2ZM6 - chains A and K of the 21 polymer chains in the assembly; structure by X-ray diffraction, 3.30 A resolution.

# Chain A
Molecule: 16S ribosomal RNA
Organism: Thermus thermophilus
Sequence (1509 nucleotides; numbered 1 to 1532 plus 19 insertion-coded residues; 42 numbers in that range are skipped by the numbering (no residue carries them; nothing is unmodelled there); the number before each row is that of its first residue; a row labelled like 190A-190L holds insertion residues (190A, then the next letters in order)):
     1 UUGUUGGAGAGUUUGAUCCUGGCUCAGGGUGAACGCUGGCGGCGUGCCUA
    51 AGACAUGCAAGUCGUGCGGG
    73 CCGCGGGGUUUU
    88 ACUCCG
    95 UGGUC
   101 AGCGGCGGACGGGUGAGUAACGCGUGGGU
  129A G
   130 ACCUACCCGGAAGAGGGGGACAACCCGGGGAAACUCGGGCUAAUCCCCCA
   180 UGUGGACCCGC
190A-190L CCCUUGGGGUGU
   191 GUCCAAAGGGCUUU
   216 GCCCGCUUCCGGAUGGGCCCGCGUCCCAUCAGCUAGUUGGUGGGGUAAUG
   266 GCCCACCAAGGCGACGACGGGUAGCCGGUCUGAGAGGAUGGCCGGCCACA
   316 GGGGCACUGAGACACGGGCCCCACUCCUACGGGAGGCAGCAGUUAGGAAU
   366 CUUCCGCAAUGGGCGCAAGCCUGACGGAGCGACGCCGCUUGGAGGAAGAA
   416 GCCCUUCGGGGUGUAAACUCCUGAA
   442 CCCGGGACGAAACCCCCGACGA
   474 GGGGACUGACGGUACCGGG
   494 GUAAUAGCGCCGGCCAACUCCGUGCCAGCAGCCGCGGUAAUACGGAGGGC
   544 GCGAGCGUUACCCGGAUUCACUGGGCGUAAAGGGCGUGUAGGCGGCCUGG
   594 GGCGUCCCAUGUGAAAGACCACGGCUCAACCGUGGGGGAGCGUGGGAUAC
   644 GCUCAGGCUAGACGGUGGGAGAGGGUGGUGGAAUUCCCGGAGUAGCGGUG
   694 AAAUGCGCAGAUACCGGGAGGAACGCCGAUGGCGAAGGCAGCCACCUGGU
   744 CCACCCGUGACGCUGAGGCGCGAAAGCGUGGGGAGCAAACCGGAUUAGAU
   794 ACCCGGGUAGUCCACGCCCUAAACGAUGCGCGCUAGGUCUCUGGGUCU
   848 CCUGGGGGCCGAAGCUAACGCGUUAAGCGCGCCGCCUGGGGAGUACGGCC
   898 GCAAGGCUGAAACUCAAAGGAAUUGACGGGGGCCCGCACAAGCGGUGGAG
   948 CAUGUGGUUUAAUUCGAAGCAACGCGAAGAACCUUACCAGGCCUUGACAU
   998 GCUAGG
 1003A G
  1004 AACCCGGGUGAAAGCCUGGGGUGCCCC
1030A-1030D GCGA
  1031 GGGGAGCCCUAGCACAGGUGCUGCAUGGCCGUCGUCAGCUCGUGCCGUGA
  1081 GGUGUUGGGUUAAGUCCCGCAACGAGCGCAACCCCCGCCGUUAGUUGCCA
  1131 GCGGUUCGGCCGGGCACUCUAACGGGACUGCCCGCGAAA
  1171 GCGGGAGGAAGGAGGGGACGACGUCUGGUCAGCAUGGCCCUUACGGCCUG
  1221 GGCGACACACGUGCUACAAUGCCCACUACAAAGCGAUGCCACCCGGCAAC
  1271 GGGGAGCUAAUCGCAAAAAGGUGGGCCCAGUUCGGAUUGGGGUCUGCAAC
  1321 CCGACCCCAUGAAGCCGGAAUCGCUAGUAAUCGCGGAUCAG
 1361A C
  1362 CAUGCCGCGGUGAAUACGUUCCCGGGCCUUGUACACACCGCCCGUCACGC
  1412 CAUGGGAGCGGGCUCUACCCGAAGUCGCCGGG
  1446 AGCCUACGGG
  1459 CAGGCGCCGAGGGUAGGGCCCGUGACUGGGGCGAAGUCGUAACAAGGUAG
  1509 CUGUACCGGAAGGUGCGGCUGGAU
Unresolved in the structure: 1-3

# Chain K
Molecule: 30S ribosomal protein S11
Organism: Thermus thermophilus
UniProtKB: P80376 (RS11_THET8); numbering as in UniProt (aligned over 2-129)
Amino-acid sequence (128 residues; numbered 2 to 129; the number before each row is that of its first residue):
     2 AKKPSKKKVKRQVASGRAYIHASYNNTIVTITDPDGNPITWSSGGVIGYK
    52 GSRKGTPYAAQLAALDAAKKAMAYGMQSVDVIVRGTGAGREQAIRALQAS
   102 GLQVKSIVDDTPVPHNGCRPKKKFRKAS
Unresolved in the structure: 2-10, 126-129

# Interface between chain A and chain K
Contacting residue pairs (71):
  G674(A) / His-116(K)  base contact
  A675(A) / Val-114(K)  hydrogen bond to the sugar
  A675(A) / Pro-115(K)  base contact
  A675(A) / His-116(K)  hydrogen bond to the base
  A676(A) / Pro-115(K)  sugar contact
  U677(A) / Cys-119(K)  hydrogen bond to the sugar
  G683(A) / Asn-38(K)  hydrogen bond to the base
  G683(A) / Pro-39(K)  base contact
  A684(A) / Asn-38(K)  hydrogen bond to the sugar
  A684(A) / Pro-39(K)  hydrogen bond to the sugar
  G685(A) / Arg-12(K)  salt bridge to the phosphate
  G685(A) / Pro-39(K)  sugar contact
  G685(A) / Ile-40(K)  phosphate contact
  G685(A) / Trp-42(K)  hydrogen bond to the sugar
  U686(A) / Trp-42(K)  base contact
  A687(A) / Val-47(K)  sugar contact
  A687(A) / Lys-71(K)  salt bridge to the phosphate
  G688(A) / Trp-42(K)  sugar contact
  G688(A) / Ser-44(K)  hydrogen bond to the phosphate
  G688(A) / Gly-46(K)  sugar contact
  G688(A) / Val-47(K)  phosphate contact
  C689(A) / Asn-27(K)  hydrogen bond to the phosphate
  C689(A) / Ser-44(K)  hydrogen bond to the phosphate
  C689(A) / Gly-45(K)  phosphate contact
  C689(A) / Gly-46(K)  hydrogen bond to the phosphate
  G690(A) / Asn-27(K)  hydrogen bond to the phosphate
  G690(A) / Lys-51(K)  base contact
  G690(A) / Lys-55(K)  hydrogen bond to the base
  G691(A) / Ser-24(K)  phosphate contact
  G691(A) / Asn-26(K)  hydrogen bond to the phosphate
  G691(A) / Lys-55(K)  hydrogen bond to the base
  U692(A) / Asn-26(K)  hydrogen bond to the phosphate
  U692(A) / Gly-52(K)  base contact
  U692(A) / Ser-53(K)  hydrogen bond to the base
  A694(A) / Ser-53(K)  hydrogen bond to the phosphate
  A695(A) / Gly-52(K)  phosphate contact
  A695(A) / Ser-53(K)  phosphate contact
  A704(A) / Trp-42(K)  base contact
  U705(A) / Trp-42(K)  base contact
  A706(A) / His-22(K)  sugar contact
  A706(A) / Ile-29(K)  sugar contact
  A706(A) / Thr-31(K)  hydrogen bond to the sugar
  C707(A) / Tyr-20(K)  hydrogen bond to the phosphate
  C707(A) / Gly-37(K)  hydrogen bond to the sugar
  C707(A) / Pro-39(K)  base contact
  C707(A) / Arg-85(K)  salt bridge to the phosphate
  C708(A) / Tyr-20(K)  hydrogen bond to the phosphate
  C708(A) / Asp-36(K)  sugar contact
  C708(A) / Gly-37(K)  sugar contact
  C708(A) / Arg-85(K)  salt bridge to the phosphate
  G714(A) / Cys-119(K)  base contact
  A715(A) / Gly-118(K)  sugar contact
  A716(A) / Asn-117(K)  hydrogen bond to the sugar
  A716(A) / Gly-118(K)  base contact
  C717(A) / His-116(K)  sugar contact
  C717(A) / Asn-117(K)  hydrogen bond to the phosphate
  G718(A) / His-116(K)  stacking on the base
  G718(A) / Asn-117(K)  hydrogen bond to the sugar
  G778(A) / Cys-119(K)  sugar contact
  G778(A) / Arg-120(K)  hydrogen bond to the sugar
  C779(A) / Arg-120(K)  hydrogen bond to the sugar
  C779(A) / Pro-121(K)  sugar contact
  C779(A) / Lys-122(K)  phosphate contact
  A780(A) / Lys-122(K)  phosphate contact
  A780(A) / Lys-123(K)  hydrogen bond to the phosphate
  C796(A) / Lys-123(K)  salt bridge to the phosphate
  G798(A) / Lys-122(K)  salt bridge to the phosphate
  U1522(A) / Lys-123(K)  phosphate contact
  G1523(A) / Lys-123(K)  salt bridge to the phosphate
  C1524(A) / Arg-120(K)  salt bridge to the phosphate
  G1525(A) / Arg-120(K)  salt bridge to the phosphate
Also at the interface, not in a pair above, chain A (37 interface residues in all): G693, A777
Also at the interface, not in a pair above, chain K (38 interface residues in all): Val-30, Tyr-75, Pro-113, Lys-124

# Summary
37 residues of chain A and 38 residues of chain K are in contact; the contacts include 28 hydrogen bonds, 9
salt bridges and 1 aromatic stacking contact. Among the polar pairs are A675(A)/His-116(K), G683(A)/Asn-38(K)
and G690(A)/Lys-55(K).
Chain A is 16S ribosomal RNA and chain K is 30S ribosomal protein S11, both from Thermus thermophilus; the
structure, Crystal structure of the Thermus thermophilus 30S ribosomal subunit, was determined by X-ray
diffraction.
